PDB entry 5ZDH | electron microscopy, 3.20 A resolution | chains A and C of the 30 polymer chains in the assembly

== Chain A (and C) ==
Protein: Type II secretion system protein D
From: Escherichia coli O78:H11 (strain H10407 / ETEC)
Notes: chain C of this document is another copy of the same molecule, construct and numbering; everything in this record applies to it too
UniProtKB: E3PJ86 (E3PJ86_ECOH1); residues 1-646 here correspond to UniProt positions 41-686 (UniProt number = residue number + 40)
Chain sequence (646 residues; row label = number of the first residue in the row):
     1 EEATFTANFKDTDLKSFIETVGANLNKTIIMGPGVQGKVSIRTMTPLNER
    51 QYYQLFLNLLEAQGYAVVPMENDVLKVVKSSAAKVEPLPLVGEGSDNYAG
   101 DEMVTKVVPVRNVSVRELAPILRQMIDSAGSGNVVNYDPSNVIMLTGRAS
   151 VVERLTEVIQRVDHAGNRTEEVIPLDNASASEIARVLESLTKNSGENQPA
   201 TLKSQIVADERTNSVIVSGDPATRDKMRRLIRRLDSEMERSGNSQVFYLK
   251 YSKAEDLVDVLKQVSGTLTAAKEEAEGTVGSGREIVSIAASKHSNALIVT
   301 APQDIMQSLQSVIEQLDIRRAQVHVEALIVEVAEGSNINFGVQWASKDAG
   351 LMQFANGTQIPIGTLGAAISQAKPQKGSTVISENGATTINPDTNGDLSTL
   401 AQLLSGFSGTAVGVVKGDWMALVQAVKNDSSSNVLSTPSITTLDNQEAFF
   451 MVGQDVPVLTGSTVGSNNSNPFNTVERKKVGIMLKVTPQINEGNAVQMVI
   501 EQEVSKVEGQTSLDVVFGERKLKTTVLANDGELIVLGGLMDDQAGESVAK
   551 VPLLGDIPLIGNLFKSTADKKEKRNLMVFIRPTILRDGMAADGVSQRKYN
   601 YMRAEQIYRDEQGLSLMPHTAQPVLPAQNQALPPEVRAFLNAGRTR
Not modelled in the structure: 1-99, 192-204, 270-284, 382-388, 462-473, 644-646
Swiss-Prot annotation at these positions:
  - region: P374 to T393 (Cap gate)
  - site: G453 (May serve as a pivot that allows opening of the central gate for substrate egress)

== Interface between chain A and chain C ==
Contacting residue pairs - 20 pairs, chain A then chain C:
  G613(A) - E546(C)
  L614(A) - G545(C)
  L614(A) - E546(C)
  L614(A) - D569(C)
  L614(A) - K570(C)
  S615(A) - E546(C)  hydrogen bond
  S615(A) - T567(C)
  S615(A) - D569(C)
  L616(A) - I338(C)  hydrophobic
  L616(A) - F340(C)
  L616(A) - T567(C)
  L616(A) - D569(C)  hydrogen bond (backbone-side chain)
  M617(A) - S336(C)
  M617(A) - I338(C)  hydrophobic
  M617(A) - D569(C)
  A621(A) - K571(C)
  Q622(A) - A544(C)
  Q622(A) - K571(C)
  P623(A) - D542(C)
  P623(A) - A544(C)
Also at the interface, not in a pair above, chain C (14 interface residues in all): N337, N339, Q543

== Overview ==
The interface between chain A and chain C involves 8 residues on one side and 14 on the other; the contacts
include 2 hydrogen bonds. Among the polar pairs are S615(A)-E546(C) and L616(A)-D569(C).
Chain A and chain C are both Type II secretion system protein D (Escherichia coli O78:H11 (strain H10407 /
ETEC)); the structure, CryoEM structure of ETEC Pilotin-Secretin AspS-GspD complex, was determined by electron
microscopy.
